PDB entry 1PO1 | X-ray diffraction, 2.90 A resolution | chains 0 and 4 of the 5 polymer chains in the assembly

Chain 0:
Protein: Poliovirus type 1 mahoney
Source organism: Human poliovirus 1
Sequence (5 residues; row label = number of the first residue in the row):
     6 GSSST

Chain 4:
Protein: Poliovirus type 1 mahoney
Source organism: Human poliovirus 1
Sequence (68 residues; each row starts with the number of its first residue):
     2 GAQVSSQKVG AHENSNRAYG GSTINYTTIN YYRDSASNAA SKQDFSQDPS KFTEPIKDVL
    62 IKTAPMLN
Not modelled in the structure: 17-22

Chain 0 / chain 4 interface:
Residue-residue contacts (11):
  G6(0) with G2(4), hydrogen bond (backbone-backbone); A3(4), hydrogen bond (backbone-backbone)
  S7(0) with A3(4)
  S8(0) with A3(4), hydrogen bond (backbone-backbone); Q4(4), hydrogen bond (backbone-side chain); V5(4), hydrogen bond (backbone-backbone)
  S9(0) with V5(4)
  T10(0) with Q4(4), hydrogen bond; V5(4), hydrogen bond (backbone-backbone); S6(4); S7(4)
Interface residues without a listed pair, chain 4 (7 interface residues in all): Q44

Summary:
5 residues of chain 0 face 7 of chain 4 across their interface; the contacts include 7 hydrogen bonds. Among
the polar pairs are S8(0)-Q4(4), T10(0)-Q4(4) and G6(0)-G2(4).
Here chain 0 is Poliovirus type 1 mahoney and chain 4 is Poliovirus type 1 mahoney, both from Human poliovirus
1. Entry 1PO1 (Poliovirus (type 1, mahoney) in complex with R80633, an inhibitor of viral replication) was
determined by X-ray diffraction (same publication as 1PO2).
